7RNM - chains A and B of the 4 polymer chains in the assembly; structure by X-ray diffraction, 1.90 A resolution.

# Chain A (and B)
Molecule: Estrogen receptor
From: Homo sapiens
Notes: chain B of this document is another copy of the same molecule, construct and numbering; everything in this record applies to it too
Reference sequence: P03372 (ESR1_HUMAN); residue numbers follow UniProt; this construct covers 305-554
Chain sequence (250 residues; numbered 305 to 554; the number before each row is that of its first residue):
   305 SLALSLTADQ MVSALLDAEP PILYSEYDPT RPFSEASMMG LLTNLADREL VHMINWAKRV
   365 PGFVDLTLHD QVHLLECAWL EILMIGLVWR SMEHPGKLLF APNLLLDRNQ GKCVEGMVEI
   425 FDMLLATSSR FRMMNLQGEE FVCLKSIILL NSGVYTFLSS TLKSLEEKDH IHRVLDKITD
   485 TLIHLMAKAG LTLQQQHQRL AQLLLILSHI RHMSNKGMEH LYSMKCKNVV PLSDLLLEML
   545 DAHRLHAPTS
Not modelled in the structure: 305-306, 331-339, 416-420, 461-468, 548-554 (chain B: 305-306, 461-472, 548-554)
Sequence notes: engineered mutation Ser-537 (Tyr in P03372)
Ligand contacts: 61Z (2-(2-chloro-5-phenylthieno[2,3-d]pyrimidin-4-yl)-2,3-dihydro-1H-isoindol-5-ol): Leu-346, Thr-347, Leu-349, Ala-350, Glu-353, Trp-383, Leu-384, Leu-387, Leu-391, Arg-394, Leu-402, Phe-404, Phe-425, Leu-428, His-524, Leu-525, Met-528, Leu-540

# How chain A and chain B interact
Pairs across the interface (51):
  Ala-430(A) with Tyr-459(B)
  Arg-434(A) with His-476(B), hydrogen bond
  Ile-451(A) with Leu-509(B), hydrophobic
  Asn-455(A) with Leu-509(B), hydrogen bond (side chain-backbone); His-513(B), hydrogen bond (backbone-side chain)
  Ser-456(A) with His-513(B)
  Val-458(A) with His-513(B)
  Tyr-459(A) with Ala-430(B); His-513(B)
  His-476(A) with Arg-434(B)
  Asp-480(A) with Gln-502(B); Gln-506(B), hydrogen bond
  Thr-483(A) with His-501(B); Ala-505(B)
  Asp-484(A) with His-501(B), salt bridge; Gln-502(B), hydrogen bond
  Ile-487(A) with His-501(B)
  Leu-497(A) with Leu-497(B), hydrophobic
  Gln-498(A) with Asp-484(B), hydrogen bond
  His-501(A) with Thr-483(B); Ile-487(B); Leu-497(B); His-501(B); Leu-504(B)
  Gln-502(A) with Asp-480(B); Asp-484(B), hydrogen bond
  Leu-504(A) with His-501(B)
  Ala-505(A) with Thr-483(B); Leu-508(B), hydrophobic
  Gln-506(A) with Asp-480(B), hydrogen bond
  Leu-508(A) with Ala-505(B), hydrophobic
  Leu-509(A) with Ile-451(B), hydrophobic; Asn-455(B); Leu-511(B), hydrophobic
  Leu-511(A) with Leu-509(B), hydrophobic; Ser-512(B), hydrogen bond (backbone-side chain)
  Ser-512(A) with Ser-512(B), hydrogen bond (backbone-side chain); Arg-515(B), hydrogen bond
  His-513(A) with Asn-455(B), hydrogen bond (side chain-backbone); Ser-456(B); Val-458(B); Tyr-459(B); Arg-515(B)
  Arg-515(A) with Ser-512(B); His-513(B); His-516(B)
  His-516(A) with Arg-515(B); Asn-519(B), hydrogen bond
  Asn-519(A) with His-516(B), hydrogen bond; Asn-519(B), hydrogen bond
  Lys-520(A) with His-547(B), hydrogen bond (side chain-backbone)
Also at the interface, not in a pair above, chain A (33 interface residues in all): Met-427, Gly-457, Leu-479, Glu-523, His-547
Also at the interface, not in a pair above, chain B (32 interface residues in all): Thr-460, Leu-479, Gln-500, Lys-520, Glu-523

# Overview
The interface between chain A and chain B involves 33 residues on one side and 32 on the other; the contacts
include 16 hydrogen bonds and 1 salt bridge. Polar pairs include Asp-484(A)/His-501(B), Arg-434(A)/His-476(B)
and Asn-455(A)/Leu-509(B). Bound to chain A: compound 61Z.
Chain A and chain B are both Estrogen receptor (Homo sapiens); the structure, Estrogen Receptor Alpha Ligand
Binding Domain Y537S Mutant in Complex with 2-(2-Chloro-5-phenylthieno[2,3-d]pyrimidin-4-yl)isoindolin-5-ol
and GRIP Peptide, was determined by X-ray diffraction.
